Entry 6Z1R (electron microscopy, 3.29 A resolution); this record covers chains H and I of the 21 polymer chains in the assembly.

Chain H:
Protein: ATP synthase subunit delta, mitochondrial
Organism: Bos taurus
Reference sequence: P05630 (ATPD_BOVIN); residues 1-146 here correspond to UniProt positions 23-168 (UniProt number = residue number + 22)
Sequence (146 residues; each row starts with the number of its first residue):
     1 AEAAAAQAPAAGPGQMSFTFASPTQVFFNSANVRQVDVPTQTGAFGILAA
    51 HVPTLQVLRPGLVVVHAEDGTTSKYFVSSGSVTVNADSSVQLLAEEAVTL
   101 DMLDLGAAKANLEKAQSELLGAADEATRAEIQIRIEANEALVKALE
Unresolved in the structure: 1-14
UniProt features mapped onto this chain:
  - modified residue (N6-acetyllysine): Lys114, Lys143

Chain I:
Protein: ATP synthase subunit epsilon, mitochondrial
Organism: Bos taurus
Reference sequence: P05632 (ATP5E_BOVIN); residues 1-50 here correspond to UniProt positions 2-51 (UniProt number = residue number + 1)
Sequence (50 residues; row label = number of the first residue in the row):
     1 VAYWRQAGLSYIRYSQICAKAVRDALKTEFKANAMKTSGSTIKIVKVKKE
Unresolved in the structure: 48-50
UniProt features mapped onto this chain:
  - modified residue (N6-acetyllysine): Lys20, Lys31, Lys36, Lys43

How chain H and chain I interact:
Residue-residue contacts (43; chain H residue first):
  Gln41(H) - Trp4(I)
  Gln41(H) - Tyr14(I)
  Val57(H) - Tyr11(I)
  Leu58(H) - Tyr11(I)  hydrogen bond (backbone-side chain)
  Arg59(H) - Tyr14(I)
  Pro60(H) - Tyr14(I)
  Phe76(H) - Val22(I)  hydrophobic
  Ser78(H) - Cys18(I)  hydrogen bond (side chain-backbone)
  Ser78(H) - Ala19(I)  hydrogen bond (side chain-backbone)
  Ser78(H) - Val22(I)
  Ser79(H) - Tyr11(I)  hydrogen bond
  Ser79(H) - Ser15(I)
  Gly80(H) - Tyr11(I)  hydrogen bond (backbone-side chain)
  Glu95(H) - Ala19(I)
  Glu95(H) - Arg23(I)  salt bridge
  Glu96(H) - Arg23(I)  salt bridge
  Asp101(H) - Lys27(I)
  Met102(H) - Leu26(I)
  Met102(H) - Lys27(I)  hydrogen bond (backbone-backbone)
  Met102(H) - Phe30(I)  hydrophobic
  Leu103(H) - Ala25(I)
  Leu103(H) - Leu26(I)  hydrophobic
  Leu103(H) - Lys27(I)
  Asp104(H) - Ala25(I)
  Asp104(H) - Lys27(I)  salt bridge
  Asp104(H) - Thr28(I)
  Glu125(H) - Ala7(I)
  Ala126(H) - Ala7(I)  hydrophobic
  Ala129(H) - Tyr3(I)
  Ala129(H) - Trp4(I)  hydrophobic
  Glu130(H) - Arg13(I)  salt bridge
  Glu130(H) - Ile17(I)
  Gln132(H) - Tyr3(I)
  Ile133(H) - Tyr3(I)
  Ile133(H) - Trp4(I)  hydrophobic
  Ile133(H) - Leu9(I)  hydrophobic
  Ile133(H) - Tyr14(I)  hydrophobic
  Ile133(H) - Ile17(I)  hydrophobic
  Ile133(H) - Cys18(I)  hydrophobic
  Glu136(H) - Tyr3(I)  hydrogen bond
  Glu136(H) - Tyr14(I)  hydrogen bond
  Ala137(H) - Ala21(I)  hydrophobic
  Leu141(H) - Ala25(I)  hydrophobic
Interface residues without a listed pair, chain H (30 interface residues in all): Val98, Ala107, Ala108, Asn111, Arg134, Asn138
Interface residues without a listed pair, chain I (20 interface residues in all): Asp24

Summary:
30 residues of chain H face 20 of chain I across their interface; the contacts include 8 hydrogen bonds and 4
salt bridges. Among the polar pairs are Glu95(H)-Arg23(I), Glu96(H)-Arg23(I) and Asp104(H)-Lys27(I).
Here chain H is ATP synthase subunit delta, mitochondrial and chain I is ATP synthase subunit epsilon,
mitochondrial, both from Bos taurus. Entry 6Z1R (bovine ATP synthase F1-peripheral stalk domain, state 2) was
determined by electron microscopy together with 6Z1U, 6ZG7, 6ZG8 and 6ZIK from the same study.
